PDB entry 3WHM | X-ray diffraction, 1.85 A resolution | chains E and F of the 4 polymer chains in the assembly

== Chain E ==
Molecule: Hemoglobin subunit alpha
From: Homo sapiens
Reference sequence: P69905 (HBA_HUMAN); residues 1-141 here correspond to UniProt positions 2-142 (UniProt number = residue number + 1)
Amino-acid sequence (141 residues; numbered 1 to 141; the number before each row is that of its first residue):
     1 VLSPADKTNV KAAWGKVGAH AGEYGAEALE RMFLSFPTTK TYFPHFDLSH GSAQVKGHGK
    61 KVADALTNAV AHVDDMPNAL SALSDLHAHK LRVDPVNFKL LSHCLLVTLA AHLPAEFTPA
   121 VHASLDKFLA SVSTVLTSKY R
Unresolved in the structure: 141
UniProt features mapped onto this chain:
  - binding site (O2): His-58
  - binding site (heme b): His-87
  - site: Thr-8, Asn-9 (Microbial infection: Cleavage), Lys-11 (Not glycated), Ala-13, Trp-14 (Microbial infection: Cleavage), Tyr-24, Gly-25 (Microbial infection: Cleavage), Leu-29, Glu-30 (Microbial infection: Cleavage), His-45, Phe-46 (Microbial infection: Cleavage), Asp-47, Leu-48 (Microbial infection: Cleavage), Ser-52, Ala-53 (Microbial infection: Cleavage), Val-55, Lys-56 (Microbial infection: Cleavage), Lys-56 (Not glycated), Gly-59, Lys-60 (Microbial infection: Cleavage), Lys-60 (Not glycated), Lys-90 (Not glycated), Leu-91, Arg-92 (Microbial infection: Cleavage), Lys-99 (Not glycated), Leu-106, Val-107 (Microbial infection: Cleavage), Thr-108, Leu-109 (Microbial infection: Cleavage), Val-121, His-122 (Microbial infection: Cleavage), Ser-133, Thr-134 (Microbial infection: Cleavage)
  - modified residue: Ser-3 (Phosphoserine), Lys-7 (N6-succinyllysine), Thr-8 (Phosphothreonine), Lys-11 (N6-succinyllysine), Lys-16 (N6-acetyllysine), Tyr-24 (Phosphotyrosine), Ser-35 (Phosphoserine), Lys-40 (N6-succinyllysine), Ser-49 (Phosphoserine), Ser-102 (Phosphoserine), Thr-108 (Phosphothreonine), Ser-124 (Phosphoserine), Ser-131 (Phosphoserine), Thr-134 (Phosphothreonine), Thr-137 (Phosphothreonine), Ser-138 (Phosphoserine)
  - glycosylation (N-linked (Glc) (glycation) lysine): Lys-7, Lys-16, Lys-40, Lys-61
Bound ions: heme Fe: His-87 (together with oxygen molecule)
Ligand contacts:
  - heme (HEM): Met-32, Thr-39, Tyr-42, Phe-43, His-45, Phe-46, His-58, Lys-61, Val-62, Ala-65, Leu-66, Leu-83, Leu-86, His-87, Leu-91, Val-93, Asn-97, Phe-98, Leu-101, Leu-105, Val-132, Leu-136
  - 1,4,7,10,13,16-hexaoxacyclooctadecane (O4B), molecule 1: Lys-7, Thr-8, Lys-11, Val-70, Ala-71, Val-73, Asp-74
  - 1,4,7,10,13,16-hexaoxacyclooctadecane (O4B), molecule 2: Phe-33, Leu-34, Pro-37, Lys-40, Leu-48, Ser-49
  - oxygen molecule (OXY): Leu-29, Phe-43, His-58, Val-62, His-87, Leu-101

== Chain F ==
Molecule: Hemoglobin subunit beta
From: Homo sapiens
Reference sequence: P68871 (HBB_HUMAN); residues 1-146 here correspond to UniProt positions 2-147 (UniProt number = residue number + 1)
Amino-acid sequence (146 residues; each row starts with the number of its first residue):
     1 VHLTPEEKSA VTALWGKVNV DEVGGEALGR LLVVYPWTQR FFESFGDLST PDAVMGNPKV
    61 KAHGKKVLGA FSDGLAHLDN LKGTFATLSE LHCDKLHVDP ENFRLLGNVL VCVLAHHFGK
   121 EFTPPVQAAY QKVVAGVANA LAHKYH
Unresolved in the structure: 1, 145-146
UniProt features mapped onto this chain:
  - binding site ((2R)-2,3-bisphosphoglycerate): Val-1, His-2, Lys-82, His-143
  - binding site (heme b): His-63, His-92
  - site: Glu-7, Lys-8 (Microbial infection: Cleavage), Gly-25, Glu-26 (Microbial infection: Cleavage), Gly-29, Arg-30 (Microbial infection: Cleavage), Tyr-35, Pro-36 (Microbial infection: Cleavage), Trp-37, Thr-38 (Microbial infection: Cleavage), Phe-45, Gly-46 (Microbial infection: Cleavage), Asp-52, Ala-53 (Microbial infection: Cleavage), Gly-56, Asn-57 (Microbial infection: Cleavage), Lys-59 (Not glycated), Phe-71, Ser-72 (Microbial infection: Cleavage), Gly-74, Leu-75 (Microbial infection: Cleavage), Lys-82 (Not glycated), Thr-84, Phe-85 (Microbial infection: Cleavage), His-92, Cys-93 (Microbial infection: Cleavage), Lys-95 (Not glycated), Arg-104, Leu-105 (Microbial infection: Cleavage), Leu-110, Val-111 (Microbial infection: Cleavage), Gly-119, Lys-120 (Microbial infection: Cleavage), Phe-122, Thr-123 (Microbial infection: Cleavage), Ala-128, Ala-129 (Microbial infection: Cleavage) and 2 more in UniProt
  - modified residue: Val-1 (N-acetylvaline), Ser-9 (Phosphoserine), Thr-12 (Phosphothreonine), Ser-44 (Phosphoserine), Thr-50 (Phosphothreonine), Lys-59 (N6-acetyllysine), Lys-82 (N6-acetyllysine), Thr-87 (Phosphothreonine), Cys-93 (S-nitrosocysteine), Lys-144 (N6-acetyllysine)
  - glycosylation: Val-1 (N-linked (Glc) (glycation) valine), Lys-8 (N-linked (Glc) (glycation) lysine), Lys-17 (N-linked (Glc) (glycation) lysine), Lys-66 (N-linked (Glc) (glycation) lysine), Lys-120 (N-linked (Glc) (glycation) lysine), Lys-144 (N-linked (Glc) (glycation) lysine)
Bound ions: heme Fe near His-92 (its only coordinating residue here)
Ligand contacts:
  - heme (HEM): Leu-31, Thr-38, Phe-41, Phe-42, His-63, Lys-66, Val-67, Ala-70, Phe-71, Phe-85, Leu-88, Leu-91, His-92, Leu-96, Val-98, Asn-102, Phe-103, Leu-106, Val-137, Leu-141
  - 1,4,7,10,13,16-hexaoxacyclooctadecane (O4B): Pro-58, Lys-59, Ala-62

== How chain E and chain F interact ==
Residue-residue contacts (40; chain E residue first):
  Glu-30(E) / Pro-124(F)
  Arg-31(E) / Phe-122(F)  hydrogen bond (side chain-backbone)
  Arg-31(E) / Thr-123(F)
  Arg-31(E) / Pro-124(F)
  Arg-31(E) / Gln-127(F)  hydrogen bond
  Leu-34(E) / Pro-124(F)  hydrophobic
  Leu-34(E) / Pro-125(F)
  Leu-34(E) / Ala-128(F)
  Ser-35(E) / Gln-127(F)
  Ser-35(E) / Ala-128(F)  hydrogen bond (side chain-backbone)
  Ser-35(E) / Gln-131(F)
  Phe-36(E) / Gln-131(F)
  His-103(E) / Asn-108(F)
  His-103(E) / Val-111(F)
  His-103(E) / Gln-127(F)
  His-103(E) / Gln-131(F)  hydrogen bond
  Cys-104(E) / Gln-127(F)
  Val-107(E) / Val-111(F)  hydrophobic
  Val-107(E) / Ala-115(F)
  Val-107(E) / Gln-127(F)
  Ala-110(E) / Cys-112(F)
  Ala-110(E) / Ala-115(F)
  Ala-110(E) / His-116(F)
  Ala-111(E) / Ala-115(F)
  Ala-111(E) / Gly-119(F)
  Pro-114(E) / His-116(F)  hydrogen bond (backbone-side chain)
  Phe-117(E) / Arg-30(F)  hydrogen bond (backbone-side chain)
  Phe-117(E) / His-116(F)  hydrogen bond (backbone-side chain)
  Thr-118(E) / Arg-30(F)  hydrogen bond (backbone-side chain)
  Pro-119(E) / Arg-30(F)
  Pro-119(E) / Val-33(F)
  Pro-119(E) / Met-55(F)  hydrophobic
  Ala-120(E) / Pro-51(F)  hydrophobic
  His-122(E) / Arg-30(F)  hydrogen bond
  His-122(E) / Val-34(F)
  His-122(E) / Cys-112(F)
  Ala-123(E) / Val-33(F)
  Ala-123(E) / Val-34(F)
  Asp-126(E) / Val-34(F)
  Asp-126(E) / Tyr-35(F)
Also at the interface, not in a pair above, chain E (19 interface residues in all): Leu-106
Also at the interface, not in a pair above, chain F (20 interface residues in all): Lys-120

== In short ==
The interface between chain E and chain F involves 19 residues on one side and 20 on the other; the contacts
include 9 hydrogen bonds. Among the polar pairs are Arg-31(E)/Phe-122(F), Arg-31(E)/Gln-127(F) and
Ser-35(E)/Ala-128(F). Bound to chain E: heme, 1,4,7,10,13,16-hexaoxacyclooctadecane and oxygen molecule.
Here chain E is Hemoglobin subunit alpha and chain F is Hemoglobin subunit beta, both from Homo sapiens. Entry
3WHM (Structure of Hemoglobin Complex with 18-crown-6) was determined by X-ray diffraction (same publication
as 3WH0 and 3WUR).
